Entry 8JGB (electron microscopy, 2.84 A resolution); this record covers chains B and S of the 6 polymer chains in the assembly.

# Chain B
Name: Guanine nucleotide-binding protein G(I)/G(S)/G(T) subunit beta-1
From: Homo sapiens
Reference sequence: P62873 (GBB1_HUMAN); numbering as in UniProt (aligned over 2-340)
Amino-acid sequence (358 residues; row label = number of the first residue in the row; numbers below 1 keep their minus sign (Met-17 is residue -17)):
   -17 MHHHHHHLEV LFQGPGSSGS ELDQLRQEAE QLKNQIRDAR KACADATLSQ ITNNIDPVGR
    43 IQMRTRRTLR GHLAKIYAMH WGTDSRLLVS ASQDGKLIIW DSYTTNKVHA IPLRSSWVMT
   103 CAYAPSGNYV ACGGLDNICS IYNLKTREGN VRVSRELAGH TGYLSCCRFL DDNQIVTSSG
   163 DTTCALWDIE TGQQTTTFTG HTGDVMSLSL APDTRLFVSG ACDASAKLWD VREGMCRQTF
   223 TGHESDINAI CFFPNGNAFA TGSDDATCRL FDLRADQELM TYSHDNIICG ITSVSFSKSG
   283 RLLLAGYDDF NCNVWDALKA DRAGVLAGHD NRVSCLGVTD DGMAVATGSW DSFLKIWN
Unresolved in the structure: -17 to 4
Sequence notes: initiating methionine (-17); expression tag (-16 to 1)
Curated features (UniProtKB/Swiss-Prot):
  - modified residue: Ser2 (N-acetylserine), His266 (Phosphohistidine)
  - natural variant: Leu30 (L30F: In MRD42; uncertain significance), Arg52 (R52G: In MRD42), Gly64 (G64V: In MRD42), Asp76 (D76E: In MRD42; D76G: In MRD42), Gly77 (G77S: In MRD42), Lys78 (K78R: In MRD42), Ile80 (I80N: In MRD42; I80T: In MRD42), His91 (H91R: In MRD42; uncertain significance), Ala92 (A92T: In MRD42), Pro94 (P94S: In MRD42), Leu95 (L95P: In MRD42), Arg96 (R96L: In MRD42), 5 further natural variant entries in UniProt

# Chain S
Name: scFv16
From: Homo sapiens
Notes: antibody fragment or engineered binder
Amino-acid sequence (285 residues; numbered -36 to 246 plus 16 insertion-coded residues; 14 numbers in that range are skipped by the numbering (no residue carries them; nothing is unmodelled there); the number before each row is that of its first residue; a row labelled like 120A-120P holds insertion residues (120A, then the next letters in order); numbers below 1 keep their minus sign (Met-36 is residue -36)):
   -36 MLLVNQSHQG FNKEHTSKMV SAIVLYVLLA AAAHSAFAVQ LVESGGGLVQ PGGSRKLSCS
    24 ASGFAFSSFG MHWVRQAPEK GLEWVAYISS GSGTIYYADT VKGRFTISRD DPKNTLFLQM
    84 TSLRSEDTAM YYCVRSIYYY GSSPFDFWGQ GTTLTVS
120A-120P AGGGGSGGGGSGGGGS
   135 ADIVMTQATS SVPVTPGESV SISCRSSKSL LHSNGNTYLY WFLQRPGQSP QLLIYRMSNL
   195 ASGVPDRFSG SGSGTAFTLT ISRLEAEDVG VYYCMQHLEY PLTFGAGTKL EL
Unresolved in the structure: -36 to 1, 120A-120P
Disulfides: Cys22-Cys96, Cys158-Cys228

# Interface between chain B and chain S
Contacting residue pairs (10):
  Asp66(B) - Tyr103(S)
  Arg68(B) - Tyr103(S)
  Val90(B) - Tyr102(S)  hydrophobic
  Arg129(B) - Val2(S)
  Arg129(B) - Arg98(S)
  Arg129(B) - Asp109(S)  salt bridge
  Arg129(B) - Phe110(S)
  Glu130(B) - Phe27(S)
  Glu130(B) - Ala28(S)  hydrogen bond (backbone-backbone)
  Gly131(B) - Phe32(S)
Also at the interface, not in a pair above, chain B (9 interface residues in all): Leu69, His91, Asn132
Also at the interface, not in a pair above, chain S (10 interface residues in all): Gly26

# Summary
9 residues of chain B face 10 of chain S across their interface; the contacts include 1 hydrogen bond and 1
salt bridge. Polar pairs include Arg129(B)-Asp109(S) and Glu130(B)-Ala28(S).
Chain B is Guanine nucleotide-binding protein G(I)/G(S)/G(T) subunit beta-1 and chain S is scFv16, both from
Homo sapiens; the structure, CryoEM structure of Gi-coupled MRGPRX1 with peptide agonist CNF-Tx2, was
determined by electron microscopy, deposited together with 8JGF and 8JGG.
